1P11 - chains E and P of the 3 polymer chains in the assembly; structure by X-ray diffraction, 1.93 A resolution.

[Chain E]
Protein: Alpha-lytic protease
From: Lysobacter enzymogenes
Notes: EC 3.4.21.12
Reference sequence: P00778 (PRLA_LYSEN); the construct lacks a stretch of the UniProt sequence and is renumbered around it, so the offset changes along the chain: 16-19 = UniProt 202-205; 29-35 = UniProt 206-212; 39-48 = UniProt 213-222; 49-59 = UniProt 227-237; 12 more segments
Chain sequence (198 residues; each row starts with the number of its first residue; note: 53 numbers in that range are skipped by the numbering (no residue carries them; nothing is unmodelled there); a row labelled like 15A-15B holds insertion residues (15A, then the next letters in order)):
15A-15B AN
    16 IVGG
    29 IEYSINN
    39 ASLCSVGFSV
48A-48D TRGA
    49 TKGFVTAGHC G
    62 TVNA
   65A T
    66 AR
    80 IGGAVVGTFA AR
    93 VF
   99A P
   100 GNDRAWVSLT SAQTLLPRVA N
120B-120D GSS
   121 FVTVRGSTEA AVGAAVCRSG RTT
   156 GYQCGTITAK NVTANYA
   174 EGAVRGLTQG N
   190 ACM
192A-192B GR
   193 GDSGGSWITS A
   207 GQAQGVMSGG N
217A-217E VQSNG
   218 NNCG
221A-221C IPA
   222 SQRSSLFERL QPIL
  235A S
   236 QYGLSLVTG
Disulfides: Cys42-Cys58, Cys137-Cys159, Cys191-Cys220
Swiss-Prot annotation at these positions:
  - active site (Charge relay system): His57, Asp102, Ser195

[Chain P]
Protein: Phosphonate ester inhibitor A
Chain sequence (7 residues; each row starts with the number of its first residue; the depositors numbered this strand downwards along its sequence, so these rows (ascending numbers) run in the REVERSE of the deposited 5'-to-3' order):
    -2 AX
     1 XPAAX
Modified / non-standard residues: LAC (lactic acid) at position -1; PVA (1-amino-2-methyl-propylphosphonic acid) at position 1; BOC (tert-butyl hydrogen carbonate) at position 5

[Chain E / chain P interface]
Contacting residue pairs - 29 pairs, chain E then chain P:
  Ser40(E) with Ala-2(P)
  Leu41(E) with Ala-2(P), hydrogen bond (backbone-backbone); LAC_-1(P)
  Cys42(E) with LAC_-1(P)
  His57(E) with LAC_-1(P); Pro2(P)
  Tyr171(E) with Pro2(P); Ala3(P); Ala4(P)
  Glu174(E) with Pro2(P)
  Met192(E) with PVA_1(P)
  Gly192A(E) with PVA_1(P)
  Arg192B(E) with Ala-2(P); PVA_1(P)
  Gly193(E) with Ala-2(P); LAC_-1(P); PVA_1(P)
  Asp194(E) with PVA_1(P)
  Ser195(E) with LAC_-1(P); PVA_1(P), covalent bond; Pro2(P)
  Met213(E) with PVA_1(P)
  Ser214(E) with PVA_1(P), hydrogen bond (backbone-backbone); Pro2(P)
  Gly215(E) with Pro2(P); Ala3(P)
  Gly216(E) with Ala3(P), hydrogen bond (backbone-backbone); Ala4(P)
  Val217A(E) with PVA_1(P)
Interface residues without a listed pair, chain E (19 interface residues in all): Phe94, Asn170
Interface residues without a listed pair, chain P (7 interface residues in all): BOC_5

[In short]
The interface between chain E and chain P involves 19 residues on one side and 7 on the other; the contacts
include 1 covalent bond and 3 hydrogen bonds. Polar contacts include Leu41(E)-Ala-2(P), Ser214(E)-PVA_1(P) and
Gly216(E)-Ala3(P). From UniProt: 3 active-site residues on chain E.
Chain E is Alpha-lytic protease (Lysobacter enzymogenes) and chain P is Phosphonate ester inhibitor A; the
structure, Crystal structures of alpha-lytic protease complexes with irreversibly bound phosphonate esters,
was determined by X-ray diffraction (same publication as 1P12).
